PDB entry 9EGO | electron microscopy, 3.20 A resolution | chains A and R of the 5 polymer chains in the assembly

[Chain A]
Protein: Guanine nucleotide-binding protein G(i) subunit alpha-1
Source organism: Homo sapiens
Reference sequence: P63096 (GNAI1_HUMAN); numbering as in UniProt (aligned over 1-354)
Amino-acid sequence (354 residues; row label = number of the first residue in the row):
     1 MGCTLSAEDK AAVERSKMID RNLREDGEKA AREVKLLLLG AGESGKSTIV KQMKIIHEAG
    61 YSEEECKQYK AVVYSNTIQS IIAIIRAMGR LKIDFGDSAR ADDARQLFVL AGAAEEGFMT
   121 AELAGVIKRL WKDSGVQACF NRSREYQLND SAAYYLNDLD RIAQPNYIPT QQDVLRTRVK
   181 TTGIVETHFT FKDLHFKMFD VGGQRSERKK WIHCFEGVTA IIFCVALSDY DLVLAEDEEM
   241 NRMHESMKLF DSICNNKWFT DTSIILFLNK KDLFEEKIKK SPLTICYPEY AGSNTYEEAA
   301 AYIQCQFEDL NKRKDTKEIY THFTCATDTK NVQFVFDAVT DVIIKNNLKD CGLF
Not modelled in the structure: 1-2, 55-181, 233-239

[Chain R]
Protein: Cannabinoid receptor 1
Source organism: Homo sapiens
Reference sequence: P21554 (CNR1_HUMAN); the construct has insertions or renumbered stretches relative to UniProt, so the offset changes along the chain: -6 to 80 = UniProt 1-87; 88-472 = UniProt 88-472
Amino-acid sequence (495 residues; row label = number of the first residue in the row; numbers below 1 keep their minus sign (Asp-14 is residue -14)):
   -14 DYKDDDDAMK SILDGLADTT FRTITTDLLY VGSNDIQYED IKGDMASKLG YFPQKFPLTS
    46 FRGSPFQEKM TAGDNPQLVP ADQVNITEFY NKSLSENLYF QGSFKENEEN IQCGENFMDI
   106 ECFMVLNPSQ QLAIAVLSLT LGTFTVLENL LVLCVILHSR SLRCRPSYHF IGSLAVADLL
   166 GSVIFVYSFI DFHVFHRKDS RNVFLFKLGG VTASFTASVG SLFLTAIDRY ISIHRPLAYK
   226 RIVTRPKAVV AFCLMWTIAI VIAVLPLLGW NCEKLQSVCS DIFPHIDETY LMFWIGVTSV
   286 LLLFIVYAYM YILWKAHSHA VRMIQRGTQK SIIIHTSEDG KVQVTRPDQA RMDIRLAKTL
   346 VLILVVLIIC WGPLLAIMVY DVFGKMNKLI KTVFAFCSML CLLNSTVNPI IYALRSKDLR
   406 HAFRSMFPSC EGTAQPLDNS MGDSDCLHKH ANNAASVHRA AESCIKSTVK IAKVTMSVST
   466 DTSAEALGSH HHHHH
Not modelled in the structure: -14 to 107, 142-147, 254-265, 314-334, 412-480
Sequence notes: expression tag (-14 to -7, 473-480); insertion (81-87)
Small-molecule neighbours: YVF (methyl (2R)-2-({(1M)-5-methyl-1-[3-(trifluoromethyl)phenyl]-1H-pyrazole-3-carbonyl}amino)-2-(thiophen-2-yl)propanoate): Phe170, Ser173, Phe174, Phe177, His178, Phe189, Lys192, Leu193, Val196, Thr197, Phe200, Ile267, Phe268, Pro269, Ile271, Leu276, Trp279, Leu359, Met363, Phe379, Ser383, Cys386
From the paper describing this entry:
  - binding site for YVF: Thr197, Trp279, Ser383

[How chain A and chain R interact]
Residue-residue contacts - 30 pairs, chain A then chain R:
  Arg32(A) with Arg226(R)
  Leu194(A) with Leu222(R), hydrophobic
  Gln333(A) with Arg311(R)
  Phe334(A) with Arg311(R); Gly312(R)
  Asp337(A) with Met308(R); Arg311(R), salt bridge
  Asp341(A) with His304(R); Met308(R)
  Ile343(A) with Pro221(R); Leu222(R), hydrophobic
  Ile344(A) with Pro221(R), hydrophobic; His304(R)
  Asn347(A) with Ser217(R); Pro221(R), hydrogen bond (side chain-backbone); Tyr224(R)
  Leu348(A) with Ile218(R), hydrophobic; Met337(R), hydrophobic; Leu341(R), hydrophobic
  Lys349(A) with Arg150(R); Asp403(R)
  Asp350(A) with Arg150(R), hydrogen bond (backbone-side chain)
  Cys351(A) with Arg214(R)
  Gly352(A) with Arg400(R); Ser401(R), hydrogen bond (backbone-side chain)
  Leu353(A) with Arg214(R); Leu341(R), hydrophobic
  Phe354(A) with Arg340(R); Leu341(R), hydrophobic; Ser401(R)
Other interface residues (no listed pair), chain A (21 interface residues in all): Glu28, Tyr320, Thr321, Lys330, Thr340
Other interface residues (no listed pair), chain R (23 interface residues in all): Ser152, Asp213, Thr313, Thr344, Lys402

[Overview]
21 residues of chain A face 23 of chain R across their interface; the contacts include 3 hydrogen bonds and 1
salt bridge. Polar pairs include Asp337(A)-Arg311(R), Asn347(A)-Pro221(R) and Asp350(A)-Arg150(R). Bound to
chain R: compound YVF. From the paper: a binding site for YVF at Thr197(R), Trp279(R) and Ser383(R).
Chain A is Guanine nucleotide-binding protein G(i) subunit alpha-1 and chain R is Cannabinoid receptor 1, both
from Homo sapiens; the structure, Cannabinoid receptor 1-Gi complex with novel ligand, was determined by
electron microscopy, deposited together with 9DGI.
